1ZJW - chains B and A; structure by X-ray diffraction, 2.50 A resolution.

# Chain B
Molecule: Glutaminyl-tRNA
Sequence (75 nucleotides; numbered 901 to 976; 1 number in that range is skipped by the numbering (no residue carries it; nothing is unmodelled there); the number before each row is that of its first residue):
   901 GGGGGUAUCG CCAAGC
   918 GGUAAGGCAC CGGAUUCUGA UUCCGGCAUU CCGAGGUUCG AAUCCUCGUA CCCCAGCCA
Not modelled in the structure: 901

# Chain A
Molecule: Glutaminyl-tRNA synthetase
Source organism: Escherichia coli
Notes: EC 6.1.1.18
UniProtKB: P00962 (SYQ_ECOLI); numbering as in UniProt (aligned over 1-553)
Amino-acid sequence (553 residues; row label = number of the first residue in the row):
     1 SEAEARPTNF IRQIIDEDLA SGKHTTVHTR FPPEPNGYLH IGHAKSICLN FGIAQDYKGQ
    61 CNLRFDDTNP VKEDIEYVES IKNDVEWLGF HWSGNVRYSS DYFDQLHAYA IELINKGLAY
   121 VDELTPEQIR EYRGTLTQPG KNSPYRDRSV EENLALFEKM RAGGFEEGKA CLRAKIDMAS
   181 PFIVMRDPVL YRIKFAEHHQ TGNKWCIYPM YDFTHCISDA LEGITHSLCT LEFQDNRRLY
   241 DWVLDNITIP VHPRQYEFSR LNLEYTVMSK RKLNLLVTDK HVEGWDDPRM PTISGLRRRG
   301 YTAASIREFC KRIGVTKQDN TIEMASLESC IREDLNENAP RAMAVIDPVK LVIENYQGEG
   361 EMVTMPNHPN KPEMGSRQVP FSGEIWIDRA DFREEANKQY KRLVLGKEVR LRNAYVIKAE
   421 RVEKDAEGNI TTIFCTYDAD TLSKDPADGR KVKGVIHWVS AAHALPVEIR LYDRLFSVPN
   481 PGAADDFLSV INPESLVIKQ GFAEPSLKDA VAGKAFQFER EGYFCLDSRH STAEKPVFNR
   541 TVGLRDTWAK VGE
Not modelled in the structure: 1-7, 443-453, 548-553
Residues lining bound ligands:
  - adenosine monophosphate (AMP): Phe-31, Pro-32, Pro-33, Glu-34, Asn-36, His-40, Gly-42, His-43, Lys-45, Ser-46, Leu-228, Cys-229, Thr-230, Phe-258, Arg-260, Leu-261, Met-268, Lys-270
  - glutamine (GLN): Arg-30, Pro-32, Asp-66, Tyr-211, His-215, Leu-228, Cys-229, Phe-233, Gln-255
Curated features (UniProtKB/Swiss-Prot):
  - binding site (L-glutamine): Asp-67

# How chain B and chain A interact
Contacting residue pairs - 95 pairs, chain B then chain A:
  G902(B) / Leu-136(A)  base contact
  G902(B) / Thr-137(A)  base contact
  G902(B) / Pro-181(A)  hydrogen bond to the base
  G903(B) / Pro-181(A)  sugar contact
  G903(B) / Phe-182(A)  sugar contact
  G903(B) / Asp-235(A)  hydrogen bond to the base
  G904(B) / Phe-182(A)  sugar contact
  G904(B) / Gln-234(A)  sugar contact
  G904(B) / Asp-235(A)  sugar contact
  G904(B) / Arg-238(A)  hydrogen bond to the phosphate
  G905(B) / Gln-234(A)  hydrogen bond to the sugar
  G905(B) / Arg-237(A)  salt bridge to the phosphate
  G905(B) / Arg-238(A)  salt bridge to the phosphate
  G905(B) / Lys-317(A)  phosphate contact
  U906(B) / Lys-317(A)  phosphate contact
  U906(B) / Gln-318(A)  phosphate contact
  A907(B) / Gln-318(A)  hydrogen bond to the phosphate
  U908(B) / Gln-318(A)  hydrogen bond to the phosphate
  G910(B) / Glu-323(A)  hydrogen bond to the base
  C911(B) / Thr-321(A)  hydrogen bond to the sugar
  C911(B) / Ile-322(A)  sugar contact
  C911(B) / Glu-323(A)  sugar contact
  C912(B) / Ile-313(A)  hydrogen bond to the sugar
  C912(B) / Asn-320(A)  phosphate contact
  C912(B) / Thr-321(A)  hydrogen bond to the phosphate
  A913(B) / Ile-313(A)  sugar contact
  A913(B) / Thr-316(A)  hydrogen bond to the phosphate
  A914(B) / Thr-316(A)  phosphate contact
  G915(B) / Gln-13(A)  phosphate contact
  C916(B) / Gln-13(A)  hydrogen bond to the base
  G924(B) / Arg-312(A)  sugar contact
  C925(B) / Arg-312(A)  sugar contact
  C925(B) / Ala-325(A)  sugar contact
  C925(B) / Ser-326(A)  hydrogen bond to the sugar
  C925(B) / Ser-329(A)  sugar contact
  A926(B) / Ala-325(A)  sugar contact
  C927(B) / Arg-545(A)  salt bridge to the phosphate
  C934(B) / Arg-410(A)  base contact
  C934(B) / Arg-412(A)  hydrogen bond to the sugar
  C934(B) / Asn-413(A)  hydrogen bond to the base
  C934(B) / Val-455(A)  sugar contact
  U935(B) / Arg-341(A)  hydrogen bond to the base
  U935(B) / Pro-369(A)  base contact
  U935(B) / Arg-412(A)  salt bridge to the phosphate
  U935(B) / Gln-517(A)  hydrogen bond to the base
  U935(B) / Glu-519(A)  base contact
  U935(B) / Arg-520(A)  hydrogen bond to the base
  G936(B) / Gln-399(A)  hydrogen bond to the base
  G936(B) / Lys-401(A)  salt bridge to the phosphate
  G936(B) / Arg-402(A)  hydrogen bond to the base
  G936(B) / Val-455(A)  phosphate contact
  G936(B) / Arg-520(A)  salt bridge to the phosphate
  A937(B) / Asn-370(A)  base contact
  A937(B) / Leu-544(A)  sugar contact
  A937(B) / Arg-545(A)  sugar contact
  A937(B) / Thr-547(A)  hydrogen bond to the phosphate
  U938(B) / Asn-336(A)  hydrogen bond to the sugar
  U938(B) / Asn-370(A)  hydrogen bond to the base
  U938(B) / Arg-545(A)  phosphate contact
  C969(B) / Asp-319(A)  hydrogen bond to the sugar
  C970(B) / Glu-232(A)  sugar contact
  C970(B) / Asp-235(A)  base contact
  C971(B) / Leu-136(A)  base contact
  C971(B) / Ile-183(A)  sugar contact
  A972(B) / Arg-130(A)  sugar contact
  A972(B) / Arg-133(A)  hydrogen bond to the sugar
  A972(B) / Gly-134(A)  sugar contact
  A972(B) / Thr-135(A)  base contact
  A972(B) / Leu-136(A)  base contact
  A972(B) / Ile-183(A)  sugar contact
  G973(B) / Arg-130(A)  salt bridge to the phosphate
  G973(B) / Arg-133(A)  salt bridge to the phosphate
  C974(B) / Leu-124(A)  hydrogen bond to the base
  C974(B) / Thr-125(A)  base contact
  C974(B) / Pro-126(A)  base contact
  C974(B) / Ile-129(A)  phosphate contact
  C974(B) / Arg-133(A)  salt bridge to the phosphate
  C974(B) / Gly-168(A)  hydrogen bond to the base
  C974(B) / Cys-171(A)  base contact
  C974(B) / Val-189(A)  sugar contact
  C974(B) / Arg-192(A)  sugar contact
  C974(B) / Met-210(A)  sugar contact
  C975(B) / Asn-69(A)  hydrogen bond to the sugar
  C975(B) / Arg-192(A)  salt bridge to the phosphate
  C975(B) / Lys-194(A)  salt bridge to the phosphate
  C975(B) / Met-210(A)  sugar contact
  A976(B) / Glu-34(A)  sugar contact
  A976(B) / Asp-66(A)  phosphate contact
  A976(B) / Thr-68(A)  hydrogen bond to the phosphate
  A976(B) / Asn-69(A)  phosphate contact
  A976(B) / Arg-192(A)  salt bridge to the phosphate
  A976(B) / Met-210(A)  phosphate contact
  A976(B) / Tyr-211(A)  hydrogen bond to the phosphate
  A976(B) / Phe-233(A)  base contact
  A976(B) / Asn-236(A)  base contact
Also at the interface, not in a pair above, chain A (76 interface residues in all): Asn-9, Lys-72, Lys-169, Ala-170, Ile-193, Pro-209, Leu-231, Gly-314, Val-315, His-368, Tyr-400, Leu-411, Ala-414, Leu-442

# Summary
Chain B and chain A form an interface of 31 and 76 residues respectively, with 30 hydrogen bonds and 12 salt
bridges. Polar pairs include G902(B)/Pro-181(A), G903(B)/Asp-235(A) and G910(B)/Glu-323(A). Bound to chain A:
adenosine monophosphate and glutamine. From UniProt: L-glutamine-binding residue Asp-67(A) on chain A.
Chain B is Glutaminyl-tRNA and chain A is Glutaminyl-tRNA synthetase (Escherichia coli); the structure,
Glutaminyl-tRNA synthetase complexed to glutamine and 2'deoxy A76 glutamine tRNA, was determined by X-ray
diffraction.
